Entry 2GTT (X-ray diffraction, 3.49 A resolution); this record covers chains J and W of the 24 polymer chains in the assembly.

# Chain J
Protein: Nucleoprotein
Organism: Lyssavirus rabies
Reference sequence: A8VR20 (A8VR20_9RHAB); numbering as in UniProt (aligned over 1-450)
Amino-acid sequence (450 residues; each row starts with the number of its first residue):
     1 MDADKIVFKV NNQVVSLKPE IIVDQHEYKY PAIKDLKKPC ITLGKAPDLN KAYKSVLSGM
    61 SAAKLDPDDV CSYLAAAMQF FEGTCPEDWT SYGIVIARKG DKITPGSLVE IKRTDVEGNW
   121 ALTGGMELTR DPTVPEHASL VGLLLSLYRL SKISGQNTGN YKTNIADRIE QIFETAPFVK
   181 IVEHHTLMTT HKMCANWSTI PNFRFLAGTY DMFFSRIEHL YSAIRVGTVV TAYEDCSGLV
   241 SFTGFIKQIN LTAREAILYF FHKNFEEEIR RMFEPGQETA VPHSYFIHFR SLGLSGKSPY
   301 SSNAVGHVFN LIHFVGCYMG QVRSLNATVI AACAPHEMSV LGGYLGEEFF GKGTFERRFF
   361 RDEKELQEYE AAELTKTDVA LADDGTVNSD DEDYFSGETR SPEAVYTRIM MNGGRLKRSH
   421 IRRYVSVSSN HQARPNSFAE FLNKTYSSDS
Disordered / not traced: 1-5, 373-397, 449-450

# Chain W
Molecule: 99-nt RNA strand
Sequence (99 nucleotides; each row starts with the number of its first residue):
     1 CCCCCCCACC CACAAAAACC ACAACACCCA CAAACCCAAA AAACCCCACA ACCCCCCCAC
    61 ACCCCACCAA CCCCACAAAC CCCACACACC CCACAAAAC

# How chain J and chain W interact
Contacting residue pairs - 43 pairs, chain J then chain W:
  Arg149(J) - A30(W)  salt bridge to the phosphate
  Arg149(J) - C31(W)  salt bridge to the phosphate
  Lys152(J) - A24(W)  sugar contact
  Asn157(J) - C28(W)  hydrogen bond to the base
  Thr158(J) - C28(W)  sugar contact
  Tyr161(J) - C28(W)  sugar contact
  Tyr161(J) - C29(W)  sugar contact
  Tyr161(J) - A30(W)  hydrogen bond to the phosphate
  Arg168(J) - A30(W)  salt bridge to the phosphate
  Arg168(J) - C31(W)  salt bridge to the phosphate
  Ile172(J) - C31(W)  base contact
  Glu218(J) - A32(W)  hydrogen bond to the sugar
  Ser222(J) - C31(W)  hydrogen bond to the base
  Ala223(J) - C31(W)  hydrogen bond to the base
  Arg225(J) - C31(W)  hydrogen bond to the sugar
  Arg225(J) - A32(W)  sugar contact
  Val226(J) - C31(W)  hydrogen bond to the sugar
  Val229(J) - A30(W)  base contact
  Val230(J) - A30(W)  base contact
  Ala232(J) - A30(W)  base contact
  Asp235(J) - A24(W)  hydrogen bond to the sugar
  Asp235(J) - C25(W)  phosphate contact
  Asp235(J) - A26(W)  phosphate contact
  Cys236(J) - A26(W)  phosphate contact
  Ser237(J) - A26(W)  hydrogen bond to the phosphate
  Arg290(J) - A24(W)  hydrogen bond to the sugar
  Arg290(J) - C25(W)  phosphate contact
  Lys297(J) - A24(W)  phosphate contact
  Lys297(J) - C25(W)  phosphate contact
  Ser298(J) - C25(W)  hydrogen bond to the phosphate
  Ser301(J) - A26(W)  phosphate contact
  Ser302(J) - A26(W)  hydrogen bond to the phosphate
  Asn303(J) - A26(W)  base contact
  Phe309(J) - C27(W)  phosphate contact
  Arg323(J) - C27(W)  salt bridge to the phosphate
  Asn326(J) - C27(W)  hydrogen bond to the sugar
  Ala327(J) - C27(W)  phosphate contact
  Thr328(J) - A26(W)  hydrogen bond to the base
  Thr328(J) - C27(W)  hydrogen bond to the phosphate
  Arg434(J) - C27(W)  phosphate contact
  Arg434(J) - C28(W)  hydrogen bond to the base
  Arg434(J) - C29(W)  salt bridge to the phosphate
  Pro435(J) - C28(W)  base contact
Other interface residues (no listed pair), chain J (36 interface residues in all): Ile165, Asn196, Thr199, Arg204, Gly296
Other interface residues (no listed pair), chain W (11 interface residues in all): C22, A23

# Summary
36 residues of chain J and 11 residues of chain W are in contact, with 16 hydrogen bonds and 6 salt bridges.
Among the polar pairs are Asn157(J)-C28(W), Ser222(J)-C31(W) and Ala223(J)-C31(W).
Chain J is Nucleoprotein (Lyssavirus rabies) and chain W is a 99-nt RNA strand; the structure, Crystal
structure of the rabies virus nucleoprotein-RNA complex, was determined by X-ray diffraction.
